7KIN - chains D and F of the 10 polymer chains in the assembly; structure by electron microscopy, 2.74 A resolution.

== Chain D ==
Protein: DNA-directed RNA polymerase subunit beta'
Organism: Mycobacterium tuberculosis
Notes: EC 2.7.7.6
UniProtKB: A0A045J9E2 (A0A045J9E2_MYCTX); residues 1-1316 here = UniProt positions 1-1316
Sequence (1318 residues; each row starts with the number of its first residue; numbers below 1 keep their minus sign (Gly-1 is residue -1)):
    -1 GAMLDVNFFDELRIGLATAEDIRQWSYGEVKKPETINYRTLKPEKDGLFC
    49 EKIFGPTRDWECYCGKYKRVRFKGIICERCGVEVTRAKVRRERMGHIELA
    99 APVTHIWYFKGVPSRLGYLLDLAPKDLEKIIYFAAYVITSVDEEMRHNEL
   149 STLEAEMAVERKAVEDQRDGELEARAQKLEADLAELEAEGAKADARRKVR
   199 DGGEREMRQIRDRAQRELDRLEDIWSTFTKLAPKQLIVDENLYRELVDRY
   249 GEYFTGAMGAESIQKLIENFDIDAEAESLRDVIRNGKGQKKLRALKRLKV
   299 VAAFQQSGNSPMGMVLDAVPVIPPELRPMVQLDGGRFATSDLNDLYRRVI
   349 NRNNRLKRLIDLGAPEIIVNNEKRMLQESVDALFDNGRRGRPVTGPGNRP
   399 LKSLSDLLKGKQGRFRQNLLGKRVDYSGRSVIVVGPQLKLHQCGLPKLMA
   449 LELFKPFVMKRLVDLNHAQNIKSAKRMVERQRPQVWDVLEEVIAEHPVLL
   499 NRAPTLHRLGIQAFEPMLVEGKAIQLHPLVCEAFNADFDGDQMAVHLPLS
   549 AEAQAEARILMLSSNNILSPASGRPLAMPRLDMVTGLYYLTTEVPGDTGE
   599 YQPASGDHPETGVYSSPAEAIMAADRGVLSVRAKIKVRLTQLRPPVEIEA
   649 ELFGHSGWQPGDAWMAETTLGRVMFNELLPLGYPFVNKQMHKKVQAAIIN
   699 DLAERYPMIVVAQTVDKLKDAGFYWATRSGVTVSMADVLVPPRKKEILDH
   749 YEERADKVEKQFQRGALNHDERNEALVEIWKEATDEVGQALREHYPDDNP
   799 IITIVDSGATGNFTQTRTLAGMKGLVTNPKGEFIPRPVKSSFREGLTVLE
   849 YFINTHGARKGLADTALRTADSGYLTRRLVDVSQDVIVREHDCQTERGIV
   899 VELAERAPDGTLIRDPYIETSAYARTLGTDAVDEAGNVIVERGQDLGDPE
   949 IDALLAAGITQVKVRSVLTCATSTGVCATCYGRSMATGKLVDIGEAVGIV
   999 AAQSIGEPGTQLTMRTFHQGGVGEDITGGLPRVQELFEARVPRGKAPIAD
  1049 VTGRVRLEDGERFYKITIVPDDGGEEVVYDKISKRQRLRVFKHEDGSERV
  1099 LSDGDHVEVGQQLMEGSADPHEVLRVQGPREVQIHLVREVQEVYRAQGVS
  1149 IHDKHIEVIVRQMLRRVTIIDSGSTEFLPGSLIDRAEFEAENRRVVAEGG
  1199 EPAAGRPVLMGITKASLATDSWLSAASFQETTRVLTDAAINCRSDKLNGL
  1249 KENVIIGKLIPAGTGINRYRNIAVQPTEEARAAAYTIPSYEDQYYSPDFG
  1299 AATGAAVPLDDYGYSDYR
Unresolved in the structure: 1015-1022, 1091-1096, 1283-1316
Construct notes: expression tag (-1 to 0)
Metal / ion sites: Zn2+ site 1: Cys60, Cys62, Cys75, Cys78; Mg2+: Asp535, Asp537, Asp539; Zn2+ site 2: Cys891, Cys968, Cys975, Cys978

== Chain F ==
Protein: RNA polymerase sigma factor SigA
Organism: Mycobacterium tuberculosis
UniProtKB: A0A0H3LGM9 (A0A0H3LGM9_MYCTE); residues 1-528 here correspond to UniProt positions 3-530 (UniProt number = residue number + 2)
Sequence (528 residues; numbered 1 to 528; the number before each row is that of its first residue):
     1 VAATKASTATDEPVKRTATKSPAASASGAKTGAKRTAAKSASGSPPAKRA
    51 TKPAARSVKPASAPQDTTTSTIPKRKTRAAAKSAAAKAPSARGHATKPRA
   101 PKDAQHEAATDPEDALDSVEELDAEPDLDVEPGEDLDLDAADLNLDDLED
   151 DVAPDADDDLDSGDDEDHEDLEAEAAVAPGQTADDDEEIAEPTEKDKASG
   201 DFVWDEDESEALRQARKDAELTASADSVRAYLKQIGKVALLNAEEEVELA
   251 KRIEAGLYATQLMTELSERGEKLPAAQRRDMMWICRDGDRAKNHLLEANL
   301 RLVVSLAKRYTGRGMAFLDLIQEGNLGLIRAVEKFDYTKGYKFSTYATWW
   351 IRQAITRAMADQARTIRIPVHMVEVINKLGRIQRELLQDLGREPTPEELA
   401 KEMDITPEKVLEIQQYAREPISLDQTIGDEGDSQLGDFIEDSEAVVAVDA
   451 VSFTLLQDQLQSVLDTLSEREAGVVRLRFGLTDGQPRTLDEIGQVYGVTR
   501 ERIRQIESKTMSKLRHPSRSQVLRDYLD
Unresolved in the structure: 1-210, 528

== Chain D / chain F interface ==
Pairs across the interface - 70 pairs, chain D then chain F:
  Glu32(D) - Arg367(F)  salt bridge
  Thr33(D) - Thr365(F)  hydrogen bond (side chain-backbone)
  Thr33(D) - Ile366(F)
  Ile34(D) - Ile366(F)  hydrophobic
  Tyr36(D) - Ile366(F)  hydrophobic
  Tyr36(D) - Arg367(F)
  Tyr36(D) - Ile368(F)  hydrophobic
  Tyr36(D) - Pro369(F)
  Tyr36(D) - Met372(F)
  Tyr36(D) - Tyr416(F)  hydrophobic
  Arg37(D) - Tyr416(F)
  Arg67(D) - Gly484(F)
  Asp237(D) - Leu221(F)
  Pro326(D) - Leu423(F)  hydrophobic
  Leu330(D) - Ile421(F)  hydrophobic
  Leu330(D) - Ile439(F)  hydrophobic
  Gly332(D) - Arg418(F)
  Arg334(D) - Arg418(F)
  Arg334(D) - Glu419(F)  hydrogen bond (side chain-backbone)
  Arg334(D) - Ile421(F)
  Phe335(D) - Pro420(F)
  Phe335(D) - Ile421(F)  hydrogen bond (backbone-backbone)
  Ala336(D) - Ile421(F)
  Ala336(D) - Leu423(F)  hydrophobic
  Thr337(D) - Ile421(F)  hydrogen bond (backbone-backbone)
  Thr337(D) - Ser422(F)
  Thr337(D) - Leu423(F)  hydrogen bond (backbone-backbone)
  Ser338(D) - Asp424(F)
  Asp339(D) - Ser422(F)  hydrogen bond
  Asp339(D) - Asp424(F)
  Asp342(D) - Thr365(F)
  Arg345(D) - Gln362(F)  hydrogen bond (side chain-backbone)
  Arg345(D) - Arg364(F)  hydrogen bond (side chain-backbone)
  Asn349(D) - Gln362(F)
  Arg350(D) - Asp319(F)  salt bridge
  Arg353(D) - Asp319(F)  salt bridge
  Arg353(D) - Gln322(F)
  Arg353(D) - Glu323(F)  salt bridge
  Arg353(D) - Leu326(F)
  Arg353(D) - Gln362(F)
  Arg356(D) - Glu323(F)  salt bridge
  Arg356(D) - Leu326(F)
  Leu357(D) - Gln322(F)
  Leu357(D) - Leu326(F)  hydrophobic
  Leu360(D) - Leu326(F)  hydrophobic
  Leu360(D) - Ile329(F)  hydrophobic
  Pro363(D) - Leu296(F)
  Ile365(D) - Glu297(F)
  Ile366(D) - Gln322(F)
  Asn369(D) - Tyr231(F)
  Asn369(D) - Leu318(F)
  Asn369(D) - Gln322(F)  hydrogen bond
  Glu370(D) - Gln322(F)
  Arg372(D) - Ser227(F)
  Arg372(D) - Ala230(F)
  Met373(D) - Leu318(F)  hydrophobic
  Met373(D) - Gln322(F)
  Glu376(D) - Ser227(F)
  Arg397(D) - Ser422(F)  hydrogen bond
  Lys400(D) - Asp424(F)
  Lys400(D) - Gln434(F)  hydrogen bond
  Gln410(D) - Asp432(F)
  Gln467(D) - Asp525(F)
  Asn468(D) - Asp525(F)
  Asn468(D) - Tyr526(F)
  Ile469(D) - Val451(F)  hydrophobic
  Ile469(D) - Ser452(F)
  Ile469(D) - Leu455(F)  hydrophobic
  Lys470(D) - Ser452(F)
  Lys470(D) - Asp525(F)
Also at the interface, not in a pair above, chain D (51 interface residues in all): Asn35, Arg69, Glu126, Arg214, Met327, Val328, Gly333, Gly361, Ala362, Arg387, Lys473, Arg474
Also at the interface, not in a pair above, chain F (50 interface residues in all): Arg213, Ala225, Gln234, Ile235, Lys292, Asn293, Leu300, Asn325, Ala363, Gln425, Leu435, Val448, Gln485

== Overview ==
51 residues of chain D and 50 residues of chain F are in contact, with 11 hydrogen bonds and 5 salt bridges.
Polar contacts include Glu32(D)-Arg367(F), Arg350(D)-Asp319(F) and Arg353(D)-Asp319(F). Cys60(D), Cys62(D),
Cys75(D) and Cys78(D) coordinate Zn2+ site 1.
Chain D is DNA-directed RNA polymerase subunit beta' and chain F is RNA polymerase sigma factor SigA, both
from Mycobacterium tuberculosis; the structure, Mycobacterium tuberculosis WT RNAP transcription open promoter
complex with WhiB7 promoter, was determined by electron microscopy together with 7KIF and 7KIM from the same
study.
